8QFY - chains AAA and BBB of the 5 polymer chains in the assembly; structure by X-ray diffraction, 2.33 A resolution.

Chain AAA:
Protein: HLA class I histocompatibility antigen, alpha chain E
From: Homo sapiens
UniProt: P13747 (HLAE_HUMAN); residues 1-276 here correspond to UniProt positions 22-297 (UniProt number = residue number + 21)
Amino-acid sequence (276 residues; row label = number of the first residue in the row):
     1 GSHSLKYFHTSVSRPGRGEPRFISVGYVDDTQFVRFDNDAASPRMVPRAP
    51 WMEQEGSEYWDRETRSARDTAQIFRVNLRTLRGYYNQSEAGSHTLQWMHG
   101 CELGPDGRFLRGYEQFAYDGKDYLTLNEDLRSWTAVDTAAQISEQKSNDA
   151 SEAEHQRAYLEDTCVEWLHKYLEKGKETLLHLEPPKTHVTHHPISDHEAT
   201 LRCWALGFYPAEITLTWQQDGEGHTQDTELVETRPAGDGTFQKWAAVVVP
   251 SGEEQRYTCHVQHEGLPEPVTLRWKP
Unresolved in the structure: 218-228, 248-257, 272-276
Curated features (UniProtKB/Swiss-Prot):
  - region: K275, P276 (Connecting peptide)
  - binding site (a peptide antigen): Y7, E63, S66, N77, Y84, S143, K146, Q156, Y159, Y171
  - glycosylation: N86 (N-linked (GlcNAc...) asparagine)
Disulfide bonds: C101-C164, C203-C259

Chain BBB:
Protein: Beta-2-microglobulin
From: Homo sapiens
UniProt: P61769 (B2MG_HUMAN); residues 1-99 here correspond to UniProt positions 21-119 (UniProt number = residue number + 20)
Amino-acid sequence (100 residues; numbered 0 to 99; the number before each row is that of its first residue; numbering starts at 0):
     0 MIQRTPKIQVYSRHPAENGKSNFLNCYVSGFHPSDIEVDLLKNGERIEKV
    50 EHSDLSFSKDWSFYLLYYTEFTPTEKDEYACRVNHVTLSQPKIVKWDRDM
Construct notes: initiating methionine (0)
Curated features (UniProtKB/Swiss-Prot):
  - modified residue: Q2 (Pyrrolidone carboxylic acid)
  - glycosylation: I1 (N-linked (Glc) (glycation) isoleucine), K19 (N-linked (Glc) (glycation) lysine), K41 (N-linked (Glc) (glycation) lysine), K48 (N-linked (Glc) (glycation) lysine), K58 (N-linked (Glc) (glycation) lysine), K91 (N-linked (Glc) (glycation) lysine), K94 (N-linked (Glc) (glycation) lysine)
Disulfide bonds: C25-C80

Chain AAA / chain BBB interface:
Contacting residue pairs (54; chain AAA residue first):
  F8(AAA) - S55(BBB)
  F8(AAA) - F56(BBB)
  H9(AAA) - F56(BBB)
  T10(AAA) - F56(BBB)
  T10(AAA) - F62(BBB)
  V12(AAA) - S33(BBB)
  V25(AAA) - D53(BBB)
  V25(AAA) - L54(BBB)
  V25(AAA) - S55(BBB)
  Y27(AAA) - S55(BBB)
  Y27(AAA) - Y63(BBB)  hydrogen bond
  Q32(AAA) - D53(BBB)  hydrogen bond
  R35(AAA) - D53(BBB)  salt bridge
  R48(AAA) - D53(BBB)  salt bridge
  H93(AAA) - M0(BBB)
  Q96(AAA) - H31(BBB)  hydrogen bond
  Q96(AAA) - F56(BBB)
  Q96(AAA) - W60(BBB)  hydrogen bond (side chain-backbone)
  Q96(AAA) - F62(BBB)
  Q115(AAA) - W60(BBB)
  A117(AAA) - W60(BBB)
  D119(AAA) - M0(BBB)
  D119(AAA) - I1(BBB)
  D119(AAA) - H31(BBB)
  G120(AAA) - R3(BBB)
  G120(AAA) - H31(BBB)
  G120(AAA) - D59(BBB)
  G120(AAA) - W60(BBB)
  D122(AAA) - W60(BBB)  hydrogen bond
  H192(AAA) - D98(BBB)  salt bridge
  R202(AAA) - D98(BBB)  hydrogen bond (side chain-backbone)
  R202(AAA) - M99(BBB)
  W204(AAA) - D98(BBB)
  W204(AAA) - M99(BBB)
  V231(AAA) - Q8(BBB)
  E232(AAA) - K6(BBB)  salt bridge
  E232(AAA) - Q8(BBB)  hydrogen bond (backbone-side chain)
  E232(AAA) - S28(BBB)  hydrogen bond
  R234(AAA) - Q8(BBB)  hydrogen bond
  R234(AAA) - Y10(BBB)
  R234(AAA) - M99(BBB)  hydrogen bond (side chain-backbone)
  P235(AAA) - Y10(BBB)  hydrogen bond (backbone-side chain)
  P235(AAA) - N24(BBB)
  P235(AAA) - Y26(BBB)
  P235(AAA) - L65(BBB)  hydrophobic
  A236(AAA) - R12(BBB)  hydrogen bond (backbone-side chain)
  A236(AAA) - N24(BBB)  hydrogen bond (backbone-side chain)
  G237(AAA) - R12(BBB)  hydrogen bond (backbone-side chain)
  D238(AAA) - R12(BBB)
  D238(AAA) - H13(BBB)  salt bridge
  Q242(AAA) - Y10(BBB)
  Q242(AAA) - S11(BBB)  hydrogen bond (side chain-backbone)
  Q242(AAA) - R12(BBB)  hydrogen bond (side chain-backbone)
  W244(AAA) - M99(BBB)
Interface residues without a listed pair, chain AAA (36 interface residues in all): I23, T94, W97, M98, F116, K121, L206, T233
Interface residues without a listed pair, chain BBB (27 interface residues in all): P32, H51

Overview:
Chain AAA and chain BBB form an interface of 36 and 27 residues respectively; the contacts include 16 hydrogen
bonds and 5 salt bridges. Among the polar pairs are R35(AAA)-D53(BBB), R48(AAA)-D53(BBB) and
H192(AAA)-D98(BBB). Curated annotation (UniProt) lists 10 peptide antigen-binding residues on chain AAA.
Here chain AAA is HLA class I histocompatibility antigen, alpha chain E and chain BBB is Beta-2-microglobulin,
both from Homo sapiens. Entry 8QFY (Crystal structure of high affinity TCR in complex with pHLA harbouring
bacterial peptide) was determined by X-ray diffraction.
